PDB entry 8ABM | electron microscopy, 2.80 A resolution | chains Q and O of the 20 polymer chains in the assembly

# Chain Q
Molecule: YALI0F24673p
Organism: Yarrowia lipolytica
Reference sequence: Q6C0H4 (Q6C0H4_YARLI); residues 11-147 here correspond to UniProt positions 1-137 (UniProt number = residue number - 10)
Amino-acid sequence (137 residues; row label = number of the first residue in the row):
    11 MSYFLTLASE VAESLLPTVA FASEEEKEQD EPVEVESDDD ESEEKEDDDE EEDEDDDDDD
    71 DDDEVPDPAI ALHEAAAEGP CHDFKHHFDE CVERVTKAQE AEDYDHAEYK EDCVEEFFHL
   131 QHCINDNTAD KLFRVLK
Unresolved in the structure: 11-75, 147
Disulfide bonds: Cys91-Cys133, Cys101-Cys123

# Chain O
Molecule: YALI0A17468p
Organism: Yarrowia lipolytica
Reference sequence: Q6CGP7 (Q6CGP7_YARLI); residue numbers follow UniProt; this construct covers 1-330
Amino-acid sequence (330 residues; numbered 1 to 330; the number before each row is that of its first residue):
     1 MRRRRIGVWP ENRRVSRLWV SLSPRSCVTC PVPTNQNPPI NNHHTPILTQ MFKAIPLRQA
    61 LLGISSAVCA GATTTYYYTT KAEAMTAAEH GLHPAEYPWP QNGMLSTFDH ASLRRGYQVY
   121 KEVCAACHSL DRIAWRNLVG VTHTTDEAKA FAEELEYDDE PDDEGNPRKR PGKLADYIPG
   181 PYPNEQAARA ANQGALPPDL SLIAKARHGG ADYIFALLTG YPDEPPAGVV LAPGMNYNPY
   241 FPGGGIGMAR TLFDGVVEYE DGTPATTSQM AKDVAAFLTW AAEPEHDERK KLGLKAIIVI
   301 SAMLGLSVYI KKFKWSPIKN RKFIYNPPKN
Unresolved in the structure: 1-84, 329-330
Ion coordination: heme c Fe: His128, Met248
Residues lining bound ligands:
  - heme c (HEC): Val119, Val123, Cys124, Cys127, His128, Asn192, Ala195, Leu196, Pro197, Pro198, Leu200, Ile203, Arg207, Tyr213, Ile214, Leu217, Leu218, Phe241, Ile246, Gly247, Met248, Thr251, Leu252, Val274, Leu278
  - phosphatidylethanolamine (PTY): Leu292, Lys295, Ala296, Val299, Ile300, Met303

# How chain Q and chain O interact
Residue-residue contacts (37):
  Asp77(Q) - Asp254(O)
  Asp77(Q) - Thr266(O)
  Asp77(Q) - Thr267(O)
  Asp77(Q) - Ser268(O)  hydrogen bond (side chain-backbone)
  Pro78(Q) - Thr266(O)
  Ala79(Q) - Ser268(O)
  Val105(Q) - Ala227(O)
  Val105(Q) - Gly228(O)
  Gln109(Q) - Gly228(O)
  Asp122(Q) - Ala227(O)
  Cys123(Q) - Ala227(O)  hydrogen bond (backbone-backbone)
  Val124(Q) - Ala88(O)  hydrophobic
  Val124(Q) - Val229(O)  hydrophobic
  Val124(Q) - Tyr237(O)
  Phe127(Q) - Pro222(O)  hydrophobic
  Phe127(Q) - Pro226(O)  hydrophobic
  Phe127(Q) - Pro239(O)  hydrophobic
  Phe128(Q) - Ala87(O)
  Phe128(Q) - Ala88(O)
  Phe128(Q) - Gly91(O)
  Phe128(Q) - Leu92(O)
  Phe128(Q) - Tyr237(O)
  Phe128(Q) - Pro239(O)
  Gln131(Q) - Leu92(O)
  His132(Q) - His93(O)
  Asn135(Q) - Ala95(O)
  Asn135(Q) - Tyr240(O)  hydrogen bond
  Ala139(Q) - Glu96(O)
  Ala139(Q) - Tyr97(O)  hydrophobic
  Asp140(Q) - Pro98(O)
  Leu142(Q) - Phe215(O)  hydrophobic
  Phe143(Q) - Tyr97(O)  hydrophobic
  Phe143(Q) - Pro98(O)
  Phe143(Q) - Trp99(O)  hydrophobic
  Phe143(Q) - Phe215(O)  hydrophobic
  Leu146(Q) - Gln269(O)
  Leu146(Q) - Lys272(O)
Other interface residues (no listed pair), chain Q (23 interface residues in all): Pro76, Phe98, Val102, Thr106, Glu121

# Overview
The interface between chain Q and chain O involves 23 residues on one side and 25 on the other; the contacts
include 3 hydrogen bonds. Among the polar pairs are Asp77(Q)-Ser268(O), Asn135(Q)-Tyr240(O) and
Cys123(Q)-Ala227(O). Ligands of chain O: phosphatidylethanolamine and heme c.
Here chain Q is YALI0F24673p and chain O is YALI0A17468p, both from Yarrowia lipolytica. Entry 8ABM (Complex
III2 from Yarrowia lipolytica, apo, b-position) was determined by electron microscopy together with 8AB6,
8AB7, 8AB8, 8AB9, 8ABA, 8ABB and 11 further entries from the same study.
